Entry 1AYC (X-ray diffraction, 2.30 A resolution); this record covers chains A and P.

Chain A:
Protein: Protein-tyrosine phosphatase syp (N-TERMINAL SH2 domain)
Organism: Mus musculus
Notes: EC 3.1.3.48
Reference sequence: P35235 (PTN11_MOUSE); residues 4-103 here = UniProt positions 4-103
Sequence (101 residues; each row starts with the number of its first residue):
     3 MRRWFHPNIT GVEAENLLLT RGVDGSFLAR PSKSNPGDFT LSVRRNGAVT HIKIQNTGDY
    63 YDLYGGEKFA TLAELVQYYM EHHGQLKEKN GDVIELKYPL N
Not modelled in the structure: 3
Curated features (UniProtKB/Swiss-Prot):
  - modified residue (Phosphotyrosine): Tyr62, Tyr66

Chain P:
Protein: Peptide pdgfr-740
Organism: Mus musculus
Reference sequence: P05622 (PGFRB_MOUSE); residues -3 to 5 here correspond to UniProt positions 736-744 (UniProt number = residue number + 739)
Sequence (11 residues; row label = number of the first residue in the row; numbers below 1 keep their minus sign (Asp-3 is residue -3)):
    -3 DGGYMDMSKG S
Not modelled in the structure: -3, 5-7
Modified positions: Tyr0 (o-phosphotyrosine; PTR)
Curated features (UniProtKB/Swiss-Prot):
  - modified residue: Tyr0 (Phosphotyrosine)

Chain A / chain P interface:
Pairs across the interface (18; chain A residue first):
  Arg32(A) with Tyr0(P)
  Ser34(A) with Tyr0(P)
  Lys35(A) with Tyr0(P)
  Ser36(A) with Tyr0(P)
  Thr42(A) with Tyr0(P)
  Val51(A) with Gly-1(P)
  Thr52(A) with Gly-1(P)
  His53(A) with Gly-1(P), hydrogen bond (backbone-backbone); Tyr0(P); Met1(P), hydrogen bond (backbone-backbone)
  Ile54(A) with Met1(P), hydrophobic; Met3(P), hydrophobic
  Lys55(A) with Tyr0(P); Met3(P)
  Leu65(A) with Met3(P)
  Tyr66(A) with Met3(P), hydrophobic
  Glu90(A) with Met1(P)
  Ile96(A) with Met1(P), hydrophobic
Also at the interface, not in a pair above, chain A (18 interface residues in all): Glu17, Pro33, Leu88, Lys89
Also at the interface, not in a pair above, chain P (5 interface residues in all): Gly-2

Overview:
18 residues of chain A face 5 of chain P across their interface; the contacts include 2 hydrogen bonds. The
backbones hydrogen-bond at His53(A)-Gly-1(P) and His53(A)-Met1(P).
Chain A is Protein-tyrosine phosphatase syp (N-TERMINAL SH2 domain) and chain P is Peptide pdgfr-740, both
from Mus musculus; the structure, Crystal structures of peptide complexes of the amino-terminal SH2 domain of
the syp tyrosine phosphatase, was determined by X-ray diffraction together with 1AYA, 1AYB and 1AYD from the
same study.
